PDB entry 6HD5 | electron microscopy, 4.80 A resolution (low resolution: residue-level contacts below are approximate; hydrogen-bond / salt-bridge calls are withheld) | chains t and u of the 3 polymer chains in the assembly

== Chain t ==
Protein: N-terminal acetyltransferase A complex subunit NAT1
Organism: Saccharomyces cerevisiae (strain ATCC 204508 / S288c)
Reference sequence: P12945 (NAT1_YEAST); residues 1-854 here = UniProt positions 1-854
Amino-acid sequence (854 residues; row label = number of the first residue in the row):
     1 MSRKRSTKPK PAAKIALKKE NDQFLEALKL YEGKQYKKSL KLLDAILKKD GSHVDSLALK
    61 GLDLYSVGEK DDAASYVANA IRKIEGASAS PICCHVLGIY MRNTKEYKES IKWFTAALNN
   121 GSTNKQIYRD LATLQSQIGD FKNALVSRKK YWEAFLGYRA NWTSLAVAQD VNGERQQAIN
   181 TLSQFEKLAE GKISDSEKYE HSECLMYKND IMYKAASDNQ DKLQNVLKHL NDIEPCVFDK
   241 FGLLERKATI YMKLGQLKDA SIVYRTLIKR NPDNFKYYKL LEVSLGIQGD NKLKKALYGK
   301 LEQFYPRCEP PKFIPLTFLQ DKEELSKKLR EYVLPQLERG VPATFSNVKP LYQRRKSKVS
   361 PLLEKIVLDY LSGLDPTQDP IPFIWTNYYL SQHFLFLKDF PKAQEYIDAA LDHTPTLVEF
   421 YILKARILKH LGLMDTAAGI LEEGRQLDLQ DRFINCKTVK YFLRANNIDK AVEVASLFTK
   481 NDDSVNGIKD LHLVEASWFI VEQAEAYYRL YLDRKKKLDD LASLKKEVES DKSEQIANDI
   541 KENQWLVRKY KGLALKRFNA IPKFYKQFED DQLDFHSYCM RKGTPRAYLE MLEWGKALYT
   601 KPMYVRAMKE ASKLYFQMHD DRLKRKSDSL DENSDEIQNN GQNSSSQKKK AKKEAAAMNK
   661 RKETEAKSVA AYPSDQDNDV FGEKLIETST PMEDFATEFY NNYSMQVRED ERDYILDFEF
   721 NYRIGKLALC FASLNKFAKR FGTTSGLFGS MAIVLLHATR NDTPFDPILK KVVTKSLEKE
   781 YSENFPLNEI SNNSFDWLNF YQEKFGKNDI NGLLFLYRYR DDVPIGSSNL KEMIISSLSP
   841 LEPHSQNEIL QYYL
Disordered / not traced: 1-16
Swiss-Prot annotation at these positions:
  - modified residue: S2 (N-acetylserine), S674 (Phosphoserine)

== Chain u ==
Protein: N-terminal acetyltransferase A complex catalytic subunit ARD1
Organism: Saccharomyces cerevisiae (strain ATCC 204508 / S288c)
Notes: EC 2.3.1.255
Reference sequence: P07347 (ARD1_YEAST); residues 1-238 here = UniProt positions 1-238
Amino-acid sequence (238 residues; each row starts with the number of its first residue):
     1 MPINIRRATI NDIICMQNAN LHNLPENYMM KYYMYHILSW PEASFVATTT TLDCEDSDEQ
    61 DENDKLELTL DGTNDGRTIK LDPTYLAPGE KLVGYVLVKM NDDPDQQNEP PNGHITSLSV
   121 MRTYRRMGIA ENLMRQALFA LREVHQAEYV SLHVRQSNRA ALHLYRDTLA FEVLSIEKSY
   181 YQDGEDAYAM KKVLKLEELQ ISNFTHRRLK ENEEKLEDDL ESDLLEDIIK QGVNDIIV
Disordered / not traced: 1, 237-238

== How chain t and chain u interact ==
Contacting residue pairs - 125 pairs, chain t then chain u:
  Y199(t) - E42(u)
  Y199(t) - V144(u)
  Y199(t) - H145(u)
  E203(t) - E42(u)
  F238(t) - V144(u)
  D239(t) - R7(u)
  D239(t) - E42(u)
  K240(t) - E143(u)
  F241(t) - R7(u)
  K258(t) - L224(u)
  S261(t) - L224(u)
  R265(t) - D218(u)
  R265(t) - L220(u)
  R265(t) - E221(u)
  R265(t) - S222(u)
  R265(t) - D223(u)
  K269(t) - S202(u)
  K269(t) - D218(u)
  R270(t) - Q136(u)
  R270(t) - F139(u)
  R270(t) - E143(u)
  R270(t) - I201(u)
  N271(t) - I5(u)
  N271(t) - Q136(u)
  D273(t) - N4(u)
  D273(t) - I5(u)
  D273(t) - N132(u)
  N274(t) - N4(u)
  N274(t) - I5(u)
  F275(t) - P2(u)
  F275(t) - I3(u)
  F275(t) - N4(u)
  F275(t) - T50(u)
  L285(t) - L224(u)
  K292(t) - I229(u)
  K292(t) - D235(u)
  K292(t) - I236(u)
  L293(t) - I229(u)
  L297(t) - D223(u)
  F304(t) - T205(u)
  F304(t) - L216(u)
  F304(t) - E217(u)
  Y305(t) - T205(u)
  P306(t) - T205(u)
  P306(t) - H206(u)
  R307(t) - N132(u)
  R307(t) - F204(u)
  R307(t) - T205(u)
  L316(t) - C54(u)
  T317(t) - L52(u)
  T317(t) - D53(u)
  T317(t) - C54(u)
  T317(t) - E55(u)
  F318(t) - E55(u)
  L319(t) - E55(u)
  Q320(t) - E55(u)
  V341(t) - R126(u)
  V341(t) - M127(u)
  P342(t) - T123(u)
  P342(t) - R125(u)
  A343(t) - Y124(u)
  A343(t) - M127(u)
  S346(t) - Y124(u)
  K349(t) - K91(u)
  P350(t) - P2(u)
  P350(t) - T51(u)
  L351(t) - C54(u)
  Q353(t) - E67(u)
  Q353(t) - L68(u)
  R354(t) - L52(u)
  R354(t) - D53(u)
  R354(t) - D56(u)
  R354(t) - L68(u)
  R355(t) - C54(u)
  R355(t) - E55(u)
  S357(t) - D61(u)
  K358(t) - D61(u)
  D451(t) - R122(u)
  R452(t) - N20(u)
  R452(t) - L21(u)
  R452(t) - N23(u)
  R452(t) - L24(u)
  R452(t) - P25(u)
  R452(t) - N27(u)
  F453(t) - H22(u)
  F453(t) - T123(u)
  C456(t) - L21(u)
  C456(t) - H22(u)
  V494(t) - Q17(u)
  V494(t) - L21(u)
  V494(t) - N27(u)
  E495(t) - Q17(u)
  E495(t) - M29(u)
  E495(t) - M30(u)
  W498(t) - N18(u)
  W498(t) - L21(u)
  F568(t) - M30(u)
  Q572(t) - M34(u)
  F575(t) - K31(u)
  F575(t) - M34(u)
  F575(t) - L38(u)
  Y578(t) - Y35(u)
  Y578(t) - S39(u)
  K582(t) - W40(u)
  T584(t) - L38(u)
  R586(t) - E42(u)
  A587(t) - L38(u)
  E590(t) - I10(u)
  M591(t) - I10(u)
  M591(t) - L38(u)
  E593(t) - N11(u)
  W594(t) - I10(u)
  W594(t) - N11(u)
  W594(t) - I13(u)
  W594(t) - I14(u)
  W594(t) - M30(u)
  W594(t) - M34(u)
  L598(t) - I14(u)
  K601(t) - N11(u)
  P602(t) - I79(u)
  P602(t) - L81(u)
  M603(t) - P83(u)
  R606(t) - L81(u)
  F741(t) - G76(u)
  F741(t) - R77(u)
Other interface residues (no listed pair), chain t (81 interface residues in all): G242, I262, P272, K276, K279, Q303, P310, F313, R339, G340, N347, Q450, K480, L493, A496, Y565
Other interface residues (no listed pair), chain u (85 interface residues in all): D12, Y28, P41, Q60, L66, T69, K80, M121, A140, Q146, S157, Q182, R207, K230

== In short ==
The interface between chain t and chain u involves 81 residues on one side and 85 on the other.
Chain t is N-terminal acetyltransferase A complex subunit NAT1 and chain u is N-terminal acetyltransferase A
complex catalytic subunit ARD1, both from Saccharomyces cerevisiae (strain ATCC 204508 / S288c); the
structure, Cryo-EM structure of the ribosome-NatA complex, was determined by electron microscopy.
